PDB entry 6VRI | X-ray diffraction, 1.94 A resolution | chains A and B

[Chain A]
Protein: Outer membrane lipoprotein Blc
Source organism: Escherichia coli
Notes: fragment: N-terminal fragment
Reference sequence: P0A902 (BLC_ECO57); numbering as in UniProt (aligned over 23-109)
Chain sequence (107 residues; numbered 3 to 109; the number before each row is that of its first residue):
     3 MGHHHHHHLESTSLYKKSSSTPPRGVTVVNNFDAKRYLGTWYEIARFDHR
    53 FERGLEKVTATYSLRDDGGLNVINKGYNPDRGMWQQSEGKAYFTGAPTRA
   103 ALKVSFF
Disordered / not traced: 3-22
Differences from the reference sequence: initiating methionine (3); expression tag (4-22)
What the authors report for this chain:
  - binding site for heme: Glu45, Phe53, Glu54, Leu57, Val60, Asn76, Lys77, Gly78, Ser89, Phe108

[Chain B]
Protein: Outer membrane lipoprotein Blc
Source organism: Escherichia coli
Notes: fragment: C-terminal fragment
Reference sequence: P0A902 (BLC_ECO57); numbering as in UniProt (aligned over 110-177)
Chain sequence (69 residues; numbered 109 to 177; the number before each row is that of its first residue):
   109 MGPFYGGYNVIALDREYRHALVCGPDRDYLWILSRTPTISDEVKQEMLAV
   159 ATREGFDVSKFIWVQQPGS
Disordered / not traced: 109-111, 176-177
Differences from the reference sequence: initiating methionine (109)
What the authors report for this chain:
  - binding site for heme: Tyr113, Gly114, Gly115, Tyr116, Val130, Pro133, Tyr137, Trp139, Leu141, Ser148, Glu150

[Interface between chain A and chain B]
Pairs across the interface (99):
  Pro24(A) - Asn117(B)
  Pro25(A) - Cys131(B)
  Pro25(A) - Gly132(B)
  Pro25(A) - Pro133(B)
  Pro25(A) - Asp134(B)
  Pro25(A) - Arg135(B)
  Arg26(A) - Arg135(B)  hydrogen bond (backbone-side chain)
  Gly27(A) - Arg135(B)
  Val28(A) - Arg135(B)
  Val28(A) - Glu162(B)
  Val28(A) - Phe164(B)  hydrophobic
  Thr29(A) - Ile119(B)  hydrogen bond (side chain-backbone)
  Thr29(A) - Glu162(B)  hydrogen bond
  Val30(A) - Val118(B)
  Val31(A) - Val118(B)  hydrogen bond (backbone-backbone)
  Val31(A) - Leu121(B)  hydrophobic
  Asn33(A) - Tyr125(B)
  Phe34(A) - Tyr125(B)
  Asp35(A) - Tyr125(B)  hydrogen bond (backbone-side chain)
  Arg38(A) - Arg123(B)  hydrogen bond (side chain-backbone)
  Arg38(A) - Glu124(B)
  Arg38(A) - Tyr125(B)
  Arg38(A) - Arg143(B)  hydrogen bond (backbone-side chain)
  Tyr39(A) - Tyr116(B)  hydrogen bond
  Tyr39(A) - Val118(B)
  Tyr39(A) - Tyr125(B)
  Tyr39(A) - Val130(B)
  Tyr39(A) - Leu141(B)
  Tyr39(A) - Arg143(B)
  Leu40(A) - Arg143(B)  hydrogen bond (backbone-side chain)
  Gly41(A) - Arg143(B)
  Thr42(A) - Arg143(B)  hydrogen bond (backbone-side chain)
  Trp43(A) - Tyr125(B)
  Trp43(A) - Arg126(B)
  Trp43(A) - His127(B)
  Trp43(A) - Leu141(B)  hydrophobic
  Trp43(A) - Ser142(B)
  Trp43(A) - Arg143(B)
  Tyr44(A) - Ile140(B)
  Tyr44(A) - Leu141(B)
  Tyr44(A) - Ser142(B)  hydrogen bond (backbone-backbone)
  Tyr44(A) - Arg143(B)
  Tyr44(A) - Thr144(B)
  Tyr44(A) - Pro145(B)
  Tyr44(A) - Gln174(B)
  Glu45(A) - Trp139(B)  hydrogen bond
  Glu45(A) - Ile140(B)
  Glu45(A) - Leu141(B)
  Glu45(A) - Val172(B)
  Glu45(A) - Gln174(B)
  Ile46(A) - Ile140(B)  hydrogen bond (backbone-backbone)
  Ile46(A) - Ser142(B)
  Ile46(A) - Thr144(B)
  Ile46(A) - Pro145(B)
  Ile46(A) - Trp171(B)
  Ile46(A) - Val172(B)  hydrogen bond (backbone-backbone)
  Ala47(A) - Trp139(B)
  Ala47(A) - Ile140(B)  hydrogen bond (backbone-backbone)
  Ala47(A) - Phe169(B)  hydrophobic
  Ala47(A) - Ile170(B)
  Ala47(A) - Trp171(B)  hydrophobic
  Arg48(A) - Leu138(B)
  Arg48(A) - Trp139(B)
  Arg48(A) - Lys168(B)
  Arg48(A) - Phe169(B)
  Arg48(A) - Ile170(B)  hydrogen bond (backbone-backbone)
  Arg48(A) - Val172(B)
  Phe49(A) - Arg135(B)
  Phe49(A) - Asp136(B)
  Phe49(A) - Leu138(B)  hydrogen bond (backbone-backbone)
  Phe49(A) - Asp165(B)
  Phe49(A) - Lys168(B)
  Phe49(A) - Phe169(B)  hydrophobic
  Asp50(A) - Ile170(B)
  His51(A) - Asp136(B)  hydrogen bond (side chain-backbone)
  His51(A) - Tyr137(B)
  Phe53(A) - Phe112(B)  hydrophobic
  Phe53(A) - Trp139(B)  hydrophobic
  Glu54(A) - Trp139(B)  hydrogen bond
  Glu58(A) - Gln173(B)  hydrogen bond
  Lys59(A) - Val172(B)
  Lys59(A) - Gln173(B)  hydrogen bond (backbone-backbone)
  Lys59(A) - Gln174(B)
  Val60(A) - Gln174(B)
  Tyr64(A) - Tyr116(B)  hydrogen bond
  Ala102(A) - Tyr116(B)
  Ala102(A) - Asn117(B)
  Ala102(A) - Val118(B)  hydrogen bond (backbone-backbone)
  Ala103(A) - Tyr116(B)
  Ala103(A) - Asn117(B)
  Leu104(A) - Gly115(B)
  Leu104(A) - Tyr116(B)  hydrogen bond (backbone-backbone)
  Lys105(A) - Gly114(B)
  Val106(A) - Tyr113(B)
  Val106(A) - Gly114(B)  hydrogen bond (backbone-backbone)
  Val106(A) - Tyr116(B)  hydrophobic
  Ser107(A) - Phe112(B)
  Ser107(A) - Tyr113(B)
  Phe108(A) - Phe112(B)  hydrogen bond (backbone-backbone)
Interface residues without a listed pair, chain A (40 interface residues in all): Thr23, Leu57
Interface residues without a listed pair, chain B (45 interface residues in all): Ala120, Ala128, Thr146, Ile147, Pro175

[Summary]
40 residues of chain A and 45 residues of chain B are in contact, with 26 hydrogen bonds. Polar contacts
include Arg26(A)-Arg135(B), Thr29(A)-Ile119(B) and Thr29(A)-Glu162(B). The paper reports a binding site for
heme at Glu45(A), Phe53(A) and Tyr113(B) among others.
Here chain A is Outer membrane lipoprotein Blc and chain B is Outer membrane lipoprotein Blc, both from
Escherichia coli. Entry 6VRI (Crystal Structure of the wtBlc-split Protein) was determined by X-ray
diffraction.
